6NQB - chains A and T of the 16 polymer chains in the assembly; structure by electron microscopy, 3.80 A resolution.

[Chain A]
Molecule: 16S ribosomal RNA
Source organism: Escherichia coli
Sequence (1542 nucleotides; each row starts with the number of its first residue):
     1 AAAUUGAAGA GUUUGAUCAU GGCUCAGAUU GAACGCUGGC GGCAGGCCUA ACACAUGCAA
    61 GUCGAACGGU AACAGGAAGA AGCUUGCUUC UUUGCUGACG AGUGGCGGAC GGGUGAGUAA
   121 UGUCUGGGAA ACUGCCUGAU GGAGGGGGAU AACUACUGGA AACGGUAGCU AAUACCGCAU
   181 AACGUCGCAA GACCAAAGAG GGGGACCUUC GGGCCUCUUG CCAUCGGAUG UGCCCAGAUG
   241 GGAUUAGCUA GUAGGUGGGG UAACGGCUCA CCUAGGCGAC GAUCCCUAGC UGGUCUGAGA
   301 GGAUGACCAG CCACACUGGA ACUGAGACAC GGUCCAGACU CCUACGGGAG GCAGCAGUGG
   361 GGAAUAUUGC ACAAUGGGCG CAAGCCUGAU GCAGCCAUGC CGCGUGUAUG AAGAAGGCCU
   421 UCGGGUUGUA AAGUACUUUC AGCGGGGAGG AAGGGAGUAA AGUUAAUACC UUUGCUCAUU
   481 GACGUUACCC GCAGAAGAAG CACCGGCUAA CUCCGUGCCA GCAGCCGCGG UAAUACGGAG
   541 GGUGCAAGCG UUAAUCGGAA UUACUGGGCG UAAAGCGCAC GCAGGCGGUU UGUUAAGUCA
   601 GAUGUGAAAU CCCCGGGCUC AACCUGGGAA CUGCAUCUGA UACUGGCAAG CUUGAGUCUC
   661 GUAGAGGGGG GUAGAAUUCC AGGUGUAGCG GUGAAAUGCG UAGAGAUCUG GAGGAAUACC
   721 GGUGGCGAAG GCGGCCCCCU GGACGAAGAC UGACGCUCAG GUGCGAAAGC GUGGGGAGCA
   781 AACAGGAUUA GAUACCCUGG UAGUCCACGC CGUAAACGAU GUCGACUUGG AGGUUGUGCC
   841 CUUGAGGCGU GGCUUCCGGA GCUAACGCGU UAAGUCGACC GCCUGGGGAG UACGGCCGCA
   901 AGGUUAAAAC UCAAAUGAAU UGACGGGGGC CCGCACAAGC GGUGGAGCAU GUGGUUUAAU
   961 UCGAUGCAAC GCGAAGAACC UUACCUGGUC UUGACAUCCA CGGAAGUUUU CAGAGAUGAG
  1021 AAUGUGCCUU CGGGAACCGU GAGACAGGUG CUGCAUGGCU GUCGUCAGCU CGUGUUGUGA
  1081 AAUGUUGGGU UAAGUCCCGC AACGAGCGCA ACCCUUAUCC UUUGUUGCCA GCGGUCCGGC
  1141 CGGGAACUCA AAGGAGACUG CCAGUGAUAA ACUGGAGGAA GGUGGGGAUG ACGUCAAGUC
  1201 AUCAUGGCCC UUACGACCAG GGCUACACAC GUGCUACAAU GGCGCAUACA AAGAGAAGCG
  1261 ACCUCGCGAG AGCAAGCGGA CCUCAUAAAG UGCGUCGUAG UCCGGAUUGG AGUCUGCAAC
  1321 UCGACUCCAU GAAGUCGGAA UCGCUAGUAA UCGUGGAUCA GAAUGCCACG GUGAAUACGU
  1381 UCCCGGGCCU UGUACACACC GCCCGUCACA CCAUGGGAGU GGGUUGCAAA AGAAGUAGGU
  1441 AGCUUAACCU UCGGGAGGGC GCUUACCACU UUGUGAUUCA UGACUGGGGU GAAGUCGUAA
  1501 CAAGGUAACC GUAGGGGAAC CUGCGGUUGG AUCACCUCCU UA
Disordered / not traced: 1-4, 681-711, 781-800, 1397-1542

[Chain T]
Protein: 30S ribosomal protein S20
Source organism: Escherichia coli
UniProtKB: T6N332 (T6N332_ECOLX); residues 2-86 here correspond to UniProt positions 3-87 (UniProt number = residue number + 1)
Sequence (85 residues; each row starts with the number of its first residue):
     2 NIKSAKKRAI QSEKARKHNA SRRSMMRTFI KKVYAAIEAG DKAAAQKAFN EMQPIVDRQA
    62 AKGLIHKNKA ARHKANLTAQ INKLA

[Chain A / chain T interface]
Contacting residue pairs - 51 pairs, chain A then chain T:
  G61(A) with Ser-5(T), hydrogen bond to the base
  U62(A) with Lys-8(T), base contact
  G104(A) with Lys-8(T), hydrogen bond to the base; Gln-12(T), phosphate contact
  G105(A) with Lys-8(T), hydrogen bond to the base; Gln-12(T), hydrogen bond to the phosphate
  G108(A) with Lys-4(T), hydrogen bond to the base; Arg-9(T), base contact
  C132(A) with Lys-68(T), hydrogen bond to the phosphate
  U133(A) with Lys-68(T), salt bridge to the phosphate
  C175(A) with His-19(T), sugar contact
  C176(A) with Arg-23(T), salt bridge to the phosphate
  G177(A) with Arg-59(T), phosphate contact
  C178(A) with Arg-59(T), salt bridge to the phosphate
  U185(A) with Ala-72(T), hydrogen bond to the sugar; Lys-75(T), hydrogen bond to the base
  C186(A) with Ala-72(T), sugar contact; Lys-75(T), hydrogen bond to the sugar; Ala-76(T), phosphate contact; Thr-79(T), sugar contact
  G187(A) with Ala-76(T), phosphate contact
  A192(A) with Gln-54(T), hydrogen bond to the sugar
  C193(A) with Gln-54(T), hydrogen bond to the sugar; Pro-55(T), phosphate contact; Asp-58(T), sugar contact
  C194(A) with Pro-55(T), phosphate contact; Asp-58(T), sugar contact; Arg-59(T), salt bridge to the phosphate
  A195(A) with Arg-59(T), salt bridge to the phosphate
  C222(A) with Lys-63(T), salt bridge to the phosphate
  A223(A) with Lys-63(T), phosphate contact
  G258(A) with Gln-81(T), hydrogen bond to the phosphate
  G259(A) with Tyr-35(T), hydrogen bond to the phosphate; Gln-81(T), phosphate contact
  U261(A) with Lys-70(T), phosphate contact; Arg-73(T), salt bridge to the phosphate
  A262(A) with Lys-68(T), sugar contact; Lys-70(T), phosphate contact
  A263(A) with Arg-73(T), salt bridge to the phosphate
  C322(A) with Ser-13(T), hydrogen bond to the base; Arg-17(T), sugar contact
  U323(A) with Ser-13(T), hydrogen bond to the sugar; Ala-16(T), sugar contact; Arg-24(T), salt bridge to the phosphate
  G331(A) with Asn-2(T), hydrogen bond to the sugar
  G332(A) with Asn-2(T), hydrogen bond to the phosphate; Lys-4(T), phosphate contact; Ala-6(T), sugar contact; Ala-10(T), sugar contact
  U333(A) with Asn-2(T), phosphate contact
  G351(A) with Asn-2(T), hydrogen bond to the phosphate
Interface residues without a listed pair, chain A (37 interface residues in all): A60, C63, U103, G107, G260, G350
Interface residues without a listed pair, chain T (35 interface residues in all): Ile-3, Asn-20, Asn-51, Ala-62, His-74, Asn-77, Lys-84

[Summary]
37 residues of chain A and 35 residues of chain T are in contact; the contacts include 18 hydrogen bonds and 9
salt bridges. Among the polar pairs are G61(A)/Ser-5(T), G104(A)/Lys-8(T) and G105(A)/Lys-8(T).
Chain A is 16S ribosomal RNA and chain T is 30S ribosomal protein S20, both from Escherichia coli; the
structure, Role of Era in Assembly and Homeostasis of the Ribosomal Small Subunit, was determined by electron
microscopy.
